PDB entry 8KEA | electron microscopy, 3.44 A resolution | chains e and g of the 45 polymer chains in the assembly

Chain e (and g):
Protein: wedge protein gp31
From: unclassified Caudoviricetes
Notes: chain g of this document is another copy of the same molecule, construct and numbering; everything in this record applies to it too
Sequence (390 residues; each row starts with the number of its first residue):
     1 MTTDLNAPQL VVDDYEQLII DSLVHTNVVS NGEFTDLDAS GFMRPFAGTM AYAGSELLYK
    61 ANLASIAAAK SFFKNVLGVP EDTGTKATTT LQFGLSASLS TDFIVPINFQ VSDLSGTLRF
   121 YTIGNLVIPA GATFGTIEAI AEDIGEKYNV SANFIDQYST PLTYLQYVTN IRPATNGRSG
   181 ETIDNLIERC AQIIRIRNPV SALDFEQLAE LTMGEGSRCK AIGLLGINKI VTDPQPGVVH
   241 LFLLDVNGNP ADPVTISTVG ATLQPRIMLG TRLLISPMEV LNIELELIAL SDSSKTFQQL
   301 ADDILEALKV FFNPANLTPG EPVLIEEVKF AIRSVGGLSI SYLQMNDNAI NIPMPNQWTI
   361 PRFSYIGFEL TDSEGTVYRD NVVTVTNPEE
Unresolved in the structure: 1-4 (chain g: 1-4, 387-390)

Interface between chain e and chain g:
Pairs across the interface (59):
  Tyr15(e) - His25(g)  hydrogen bond
  Tyr15(e) - Val29(g)
  Arg44(e) - Val29(g)
  Pro45(e) - Val29(g)  hydrophobic
  Pro45(e) - Phe34(g)  hydrophobic
  Phe46(e) - Met43(g)  hydrophobic
  Gly48(e) - His25(g)
  Thr49(e) - Ser22(g)  hydrogen bond (side chain-backbone)
  Thr49(e) - Thr26(g)  hydrogen bond
  Thr49(e) - Met43(g)
  Met50(e) - Phe46(g)  hydrophobic
  Met50(e) - Ala47(g)
  Met50(e) - Met50(g)  hydrophobic
  Tyr52(e) - Asp21(g)
  Tyr52(e) - Ser22(g)
  Tyr52(e) - His25(g)
  Gly54(e) - Met50(g)
  Leu57(e) - Leu18(g)  hydrophobic
  Leu57(e) - Gly54(g)
  Leu57(e) - Leu58(g)
  Lys60(e) - Gln9(g)  hydrogen bond (side chain-backbone)
  Lys60(e) - Leu10(g)
  Lys60(e) - Val11(g)
  Lys60(e) - Val12(g)
  Ala61(e) - Leu58(g)
  Leu63(e) - Leu10(g)  hydrophobic
  Ala64(e) - Ala61(g)
  Ala64(e) - Ser65(g)
  Ala67(e) - Pro8(g)  hydrophobic
  Ala68(e) - Ser65(g)
  Lys70(e) - Leu5(g)
  Lys70(e) - Asn6(g)
  Phe72(e) - Phe72(g)  hydrophobic
  Phe72(e) - Phe73(g)  hydrophobic
  Asn75(e) - Ile187(g)
  Val76(e) - Ile187(g)  hydrophobic
  Val76(e) - Ala191(g)
  Val76(e) - Ile194(g)  hydrophobic
  Leu77(e) - Ile194(g)  hydrophobic
  Leu186(e) - Leu5(g)  hydrophobic
  Arg197(e) - Ile193(g)  hydrogen bond (side chain-backbone)
  Arg197(e) - Ile194(g)  hydrogen bond (side chain-backbone)
  Arg197(e) - Ile196(g)  hydrogen bond (side chain-backbone)
  Asn198(e) - Arg197(g)  hydrogen bond
  Asn198(e) - Asn198(g)
  Asn198(e) - Val200(g)
  Val200(e) - Met268(g)  hydrophobic
  Arg266(e) - Val200(g)
  Ile267(e) - Val200(g)
  Met268(e) - Val200(g)
  Met268(e) - Phe205(g)  hydrophobic
  Met268(e) - Met268(g)  hydrophobic
  Met268(e) - Thr271(g)
  Leu269(e) - Val200(g)  hydrogen bond (backbone-backbone)
  Leu269(e) - Ala202(g)  hydrophobic
  Leu269(e) - Ala221(g)
  Leu269(e) - Gly223(g)
  Leu269(e) - Val239(g)
  Gly270(e) - Leu224(g)
Interface residues without a listed pair, chain e (36 interface residues in all): Ala53, Glu56, Leu58, Ile193, Ile194, Pro265
Interface residues without a listed pair, chain g (50 interface residues in all): Tyr15, Ser30, Phe42, Leu57, Ala68, Ala69, Leu77, Cys190, Ser201, Ile222

In short:
36 residues of chain e and 50 residues of chain g are in contact; the contacts include 9 hydrogen bonds. Polar
contacts include Tyr15(e)-His25(g), Thr49(e)-Ser22(g) and Thr49(e)-Thr26(g).
Chain e and chain g are both wedge protein gp31 (unclassified Caudoviricetes); the structure, Cyanophage
A-1(L) baseplate-initiators, was determined by electron microscopy (same publication as 8KEC, 8KEE, 8KEF and
8KEG).
